PDB entry 2W9L | X-ray diffraction, 2.91 A resolution | chains S and Z of the 6 polymer chains in the assembly

== Chain S ==
Name: Fibre protein
Organism: Canine adenovirus 2
Notes: fragment: fibre head, residues 358-542
UniProt: Q65914 (FIBP_ADECT); residue numbers follow UniProt; this construct covers 358-542
Amino-acid sequence (197 residues; each row starts with the number of its first residue):
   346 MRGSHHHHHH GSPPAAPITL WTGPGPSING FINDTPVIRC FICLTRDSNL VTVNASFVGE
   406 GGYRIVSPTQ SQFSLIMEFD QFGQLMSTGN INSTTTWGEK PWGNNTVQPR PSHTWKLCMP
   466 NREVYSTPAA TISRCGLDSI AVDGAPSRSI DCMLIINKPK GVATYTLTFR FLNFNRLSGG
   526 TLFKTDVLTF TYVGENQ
Disordered / not traced: 346-360
Reported in the primary citation:
  - binding site for N-acetyl-alpha-neuraminic acid: S416, Q417, S419, N435, R515

== Chain Z ==
Name: Coxsackievirus and adenovirus receptor
Organism: Homo sapiens
Notes: fragment: domain d1, residues 16-139
UniProt: P78310 (CXAR_HUMAN); residues 16-139 here = UniProt positions 16-139
Amino-acid sequence (124 residues; each row starts with the number of its first residue):
    16 FARSLSITTP EEMIEKAKGE TAYLPCKFTL SPEDQGPLDI EWLISPADNQ KVDQVIILYS
    76 GDKIYDDYYP DLKGRVHFTS NDLKSGDASI NVTNLQLSDI GTYQCKVKKA PGVANKKIHL
   136 VVLV
Disordered / not traced: 16-18, 136-139
Disulfides: C41-C120
Swiss-Prot annotation at these positions:
  - glycosylation: N106 (N-linked (GlcNAc...) asparagine)
  - mutagenesis: V70 to I72 (Abolishes binding to adenovirus type 5)

== How chain S and chain Z interact ==
Pairs across the interface (31):
  G370(S) - K123(Z)  hydrogen bond (backbone-side chain)
  P371(S) - K123(Z)
  S372(S) - D54(Z)  hydrogen bond
  S372(S) - E56(Z)
  S372(S) - K123(Z)  hydrogen bond
  I373(S) - V70(Z)  hydrophobic
  I373(S) - L73(Z)  hydrophobic
  F376(S) - Y80(Z)
  D379(S) - Y80(Z)
  T380(S) - Y83(Z)
  P381(S) - Y80(Z)
  P381(S) - Y83(Z)  hydrogen bond (backbone-side chain)
  R384(S) - E56(Z)  salt bridge
  R384(S) - V70(Z)
  E405(S) - V70(Z)
  R409(S) - Q69(Z)
  S438(S) - P52(Z)
  T439(S) - P52(Z)
  T439(S) - S75(Z)
  T439(S) - G76(Z)
  T440(S) - P52(Z)
  T440(S) - S75(Z)
  T441(S) - D54(Z)  hydrogen bond
  T441(S) - K123(Z)
  V452(S) - A125(Z)
  V452(S) - P126(Z)
  Q453(S) - P126(Z)
  P454(S) - Q50(Z)
  P454(S) - G51(Z)
  P454(S) - A125(Z)
  P454(S) - P126(Z)
Also at the interface, not in a pair above, chain S (21 interface residues in all): P369, G406, T451
Also at the interface, not in a pair above, chain Z (16 interface residues in all): K66

== Summary ==
21 residues of chain S face 16 of chain Z across their interface, with 5 hydrogen bonds and 1 salt bridge.
Among the polar pairs are R384(S)-E56(Z), G370(S)-K123(Z) and S372(S)-D54(Z). Curated annotation (UniProt)
lists 3 mutagenesis sites on chain Z. The paper reports a binding site for N-acetyl-alpha-neuraminic acid at
S416(S), Q417(S) and S419(S) among others.
Chain S is Fibre protein (Canine adenovirus 2) and chain Z is Coxsackievirus and adenovirus receptor (Homo
sapiens); the structure, Canine adenovirus type 2 fibre head in complex with car domain D1 and sialic acid,
was determined by X-ray diffraction, deposited together with 2WBW.
